PDB entry 6CEB | electron microscopy, 4.70 A resolution (low resolution: residue-level contacts below are approximate; hydrogen-bond / salt-bridge calls are withheld) | chains K and L of the 8 polymer chains in the assembly

Chain K:
Molecule: Insulin A chain
Reference sequence: P01308 (INS_HUMAN); residues 1-21 here correspond to UniProt positions 90-110 (UniProt number = residue number + 89)
Chain sequence (21 residues; each row starts with the number of its first residue):
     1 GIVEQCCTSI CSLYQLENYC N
Cystine bridges: C6-C11

Chain L:
Molecule: Insulin B chain
Reference sequence: P01318 (INS_SHEEP); residues 1-30 here correspond to UniProt positions 25-54 (UniProt number = residue number + 24)
Chain sequence (30 residues; numbered 1 to 30; the number before each row is that of its first residue):
     1 FVNQHLCGSH LVEALYLVCG ERGFFYTPKA

How chain K and chain L interact:
Residue-residue contacts (27):
  I2(K) - L11(L)
  C6(K) - Q4(L)
  C6(K) - H5(L)
  C6(K) - L6(L)
  C6(K) - L11(L)
  C7(K) - H5(L)
  C7(K) - L6(L)
  T8(K) - H5(L)
  S9(K) - H5(L)
  I10(K) - N3(L)
  I10(K) - Q4(L)
  I10(K) - H5(L)
  C11(K) - F1(L)
  S12(K) - F1(L)
  L13(K) - F1(L)
  L13(K) - V18(L)
  L16(K) - L15(L)
  L16(K) - V18(L)
  Y19(K) - C19(L)
  Y19(K) - G23(L)
  C20(K) - V18(L)
  C20(K) - C19(L)
  C20(K) - G23(L)
  N21(K) - R22(L)
  N21(K) - G23(L)
  N21(K) - F24(L)
  N21(K) - F25(L)
Other interface residues (no listed pair), chain K (14 interface residues in all): V3
Other interface residues (no listed pair), chain L (15 interface residues in all): V2, C7

Summary:
The interface between chain K and chain L involves 14 residues on one side and 15 on the other.
Chain K is Insulin A chain and chain L is Insulin B chain; the structure, Insulin Receptor ectodomain in
complex with two insulin molecules - C1 symmetry, was determined by electron microscopy, deposited together
with 6CE7 and 6CE9.
